Entry 8OER (electron microscopy, 3.00 A resolution); this record covers chains B and J of the 6 polymer chains in the assembly.

Chain B:
Protein: Mucin-5B
Organism: Homo sapiens
UniProt: Q9HC84 (MUC5B_HUMAN); residue numbers follow UniProt; this construct covers 26-785
Sequence (760 residues; numbered 26 to 785; the number before each row is that of its first residue):
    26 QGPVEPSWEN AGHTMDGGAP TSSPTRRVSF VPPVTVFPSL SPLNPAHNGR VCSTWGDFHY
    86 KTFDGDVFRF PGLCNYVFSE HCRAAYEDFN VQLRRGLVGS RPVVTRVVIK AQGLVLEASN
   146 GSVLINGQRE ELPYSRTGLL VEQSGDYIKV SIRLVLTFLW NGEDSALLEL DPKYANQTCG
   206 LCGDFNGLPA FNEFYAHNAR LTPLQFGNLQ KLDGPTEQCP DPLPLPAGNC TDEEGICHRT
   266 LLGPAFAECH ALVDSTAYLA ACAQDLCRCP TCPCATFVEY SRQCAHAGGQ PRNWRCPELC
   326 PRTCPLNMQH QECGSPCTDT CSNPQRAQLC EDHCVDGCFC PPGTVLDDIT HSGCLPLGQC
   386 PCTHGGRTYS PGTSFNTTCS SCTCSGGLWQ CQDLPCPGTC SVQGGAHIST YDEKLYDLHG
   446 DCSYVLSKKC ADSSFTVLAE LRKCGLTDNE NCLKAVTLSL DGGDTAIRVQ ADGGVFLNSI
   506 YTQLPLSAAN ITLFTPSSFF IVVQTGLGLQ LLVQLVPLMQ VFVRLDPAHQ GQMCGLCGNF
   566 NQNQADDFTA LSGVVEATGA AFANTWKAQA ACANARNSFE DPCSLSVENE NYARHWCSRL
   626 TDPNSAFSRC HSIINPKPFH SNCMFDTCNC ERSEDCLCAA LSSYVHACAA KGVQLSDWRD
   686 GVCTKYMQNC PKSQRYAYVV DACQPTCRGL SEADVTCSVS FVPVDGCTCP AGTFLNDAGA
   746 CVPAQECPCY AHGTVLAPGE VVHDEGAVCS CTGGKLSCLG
Not modelled in the structure: 26-70
Disulfides: Cys-77/Cys-207, Cys-99/Cys-244, Cys-107/Cys-204, Cys-255/Cys-292, Cys-262/Cys-287, Cys-274/Cys-309, Cys-294/Cys-297, Cys-299/Cys-325, Cys-329/Cys-363, Cys-338/Cys-359, Cys-342/Cys-355, Cys-346/Cys-385, Cys-365/Cys-379, Cys-387/Cys-409, Cys-404/Cys-421, Cys-407/Cys-416, Cys-425/Cys-562, Cys-447/Cys-597, Cys-455/Cys-559, Cys-469/Cys-477, Cys-608/Cys-653, Cys-622/Cys-648, Cys-635/Cys-673, Cys-655/Cys-661, Cys-663/Cys-688, Cys-695/Cys-732, Cys-708/Cys-722, Cys-712/Cys-752, Cys-734/Cys-746, Cys-754/Cys-776, Cys-774/Cys-783
Glycans and other covalent adducts: N-acetylglucosamine (NAG) linked to Asn-145, Asn-201, Asn-401, Asn-515
Bound ions: Ca2+ site 1: Asp-89, Asp-209, Asn-211, Leu-213, Glu-218; Ca2+ site 2: Asp-437, Asn-564, Asn-566, Asn-568, Asp-571, Asp-572
Curated features (UniProtKB/Swiss-Prot):
  - binding site (Cu(2+)): Glu-194, His-311, His-358
  - glycosylation (N-linked (GlcNAc...) asparagine): Asn-145, Asn-201, Asn-254, Asn-401, Asn-515

Chain J:
Protein: Mucin-5B
Organism: Homo sapiens
UniProt: Q9HC84 (MUC5B_HUMAN); numbering as in UniProt (aligned over 1333-1432)
Sequence (100 residues; row label = number of the first residue in the row):
  1333 CVREVCRWSS WYNGHRPEPG LGGGDFETFE NLRQRGYQVC PVLADIECRA AQLPDMPLEE
  1393 LGQQVDCDRM RGLMCANSQQ SPPLCHDYEL RVLCCEYVPC
Disulfides: Cys-1333/Cys-1432, Cys-1338/Cys-1427, Cys-1372/Cys-1426, Cys-1380/Cys-1399, Cys-1407/Cys-1417
Bound ions: Ca2+: Asn-1345, His-1347, Asp-1357, Glu-1359, Tyr-1420
Curated features (UniProtKB/Swiss-Prot):
  - glycosylation: Trp-1340 (C-linked (Man) tryptophan)

Chain B / chain J interface:
Contacting residue pairs - 12 pairs, chain B then chain J:
  Arg-467(B) / Ser-1413(J)
  Lys-468(B) / Ser-1413(J)  hydrogen bond (backbone-side chain)
  Cys-469(B) / Ser-1410(J)
  Cys-469(B) / Gln-1411(J)  hydrogen bond (backbone-backbone)
  Gly-470(B) / Ser-1410(J)  hydrogen bond (backbone-backbone)
  Leu-471(B) / Ser-1410(J)
  Lys-479(B) / Ser-1413(J)
  Asp-497(B) / Glu-1391(J)
  Glu-656(B) / Gln-1411(J)
  Arg-657(B) / Gln-1396(J)  hydrogen bond
  Arg-657(B) / Asp-1398(J)  salt bridge
  Arg-657(B) / Gln-1411(J)
Interface residues without a listed pair, chain J (8 interface residues in all): Leu-1353, Glu-1392

Overview:
The interface between chain B and chain J involves 9 residues on one side and 8 on the other, with 4 hydrogen
bonds and 1 salt bridge. Polar contacts include Arg-657(B)/Asp-1398(J), Lys-468(B)/Ser-1413(J) and
Arg-657(B)/Gln-1396(J). Covalently linked N-acetylglucosamine: at Asn-145(B), Asn-201(B), Asn-401(B) and
Asn-515(B).
Chain B is Mucin-5B and chain J is Mucin-5B, both from Homo sapiens; the structure, MUC5B amino acids 26-1435,
was determined by electron microscopy.
